Entry 7IA2 (X-ray diffraction, 2.03 A resolution); this record covers chains A and B.

Chain A:
Name: Serine protease subunit NS2B
Source organism: Zika virus
UniProtKB: Q32ZE1 (POLG_ZIKV); residues 46-89 here correspond to UniProt positions 1414-1457 (UniProt number = residue number + 1368)
Amino-acid sequence (46 residues; each row starts with the number of its first residue):
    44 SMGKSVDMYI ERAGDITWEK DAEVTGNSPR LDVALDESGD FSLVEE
Not modelled in the structure: 44-49, 89
Construct notes: expression tag (44-45)
Small-molecule neighbours: A1B8J (N-(2,3-dihydro-1H-isoindol-5-yl)-7-fluoro-1H-indole-5-carboxamide): Ser81, Gly82, Asp83

Chain B:
Name: Serine protease NS3
Source organism: Zika virus
Notes: EC 3.4.21.91, 3.6.1.15, 3.6.4.13
UniProtKB: Q32ZE1 (POLG_ZIKV); residues 11-177 here correspond to UniProt positions 1509-1675 (UniProt number = residue number + 1498)
Amino-acid sequence (168 residues; numbered 10 to 177; the number before each row is that of its first residue):
    10 MKEVKKGETT DGVYRVMTRR LLGSTQVGVG VMQEGVFHTM WHVTKGAALR SGEGRLDPYW
    70 GDVKQDLVSY CGPWKLDAAW DGLSEVQLLA VPPGERAKNI QTLPGIFKTK DGDIGAVALD
   130 YPAGTSGSPI LDKCGRVIGL YGNGVVIKNG SYVSAITQGK REEETPVE
Not modelled in the structure: 10-15, 172-177
Construct notes: initiating methionine (10); conflict Lys107 (Arg1605 in Q32ZE1)
Swiss-Prot annotation at these positions:
  - active site (Charge relay system): His51, Asp75, Ser135
Small-molecule neighbours: A1B8J (N-(2,3-dihydro-1H-isoindol-5-yl)-7-fluoro-1H-indole-5-carboxamide): His51, Asp75, Tyr130, Pro131, Ala132, Ser135, Tyr150, Gly151, Asn152, Tyr161

Interface between chain A and chain B:
Residue-residue contacts (91):
  Met51(A) - Met26(B)
  Met51(A) - Val36(B)  hydrophobic
  Met51(A) - Val52(B)
  Met51(A) - Thr53(B)
  Met51(A) - Leu58(B)
  Met51(A) - Arg59(B)  hydrogen bond (backbone-backbone)
  Tyr52(A) - Arg24(B)
  Tyr52(A) - Val25(B)
  Tyr52(A) - Met26(B)  hydrogen bond (backbone-backbone)
  Tyr52(A) - Arg28(B)
  Tyr52(A) - Ser33(B)  hydrogen bond
  Tyr52(A) - Arg59(B)
  Ile53(A) - Tyr23(B)  hydrophobic
  Ile53(A) - Arg24(B)
  Ile53(A) - Met41(B)  hydrophobic
  Ile53(A) - Phe46(B)  hydrophobic
  Ile53(A) - Arg59(B)  hydrogen bond (backbone-backbone)
  Ile53(A) - Ser60(B)
  Glu54(A) - Tyr23(B)
  Glu54(A) - Arg24(B)  hydrogen bond (backbone-backbone)
  Arg55(A) - Glu17(B)
  Arg55(A) - Asp20(B)  hydrogen bond (side chain-backbone)
  Arg55(A) - Val22(B)
  Arg55(A) - Tyr23(B)
  Ala56(A) - Val22(B)  hydrogen bond (backbone-backbone)
  Ala56(A) - Val100(B)  hydrophobic
  Ala56(A) - Ala106(B)
  Gly57(A) - Gly21(B)
  Gly57(A) - Val22(B)  hydrogen bond (backbone-backbone)
  Asp58(A) - Leu98(B)
  Ile59(A) - Gly21(B)
  Ile59(A) - Val22(B)
  Ile59(A) - Val40(B)  hydrophobic
  Ile59(A) - Leu98(B)  hydrophobic
  Ile59(A) - Leu140(B)  hydrophobic
  Ile59(A) - Gly144(B)
  Ile59(A) - Val146(B)  hydrophobic
  Thr60(A) - Asn108(B)  hydrogen bond (backbone-side chain)
  Thr60(A) - Leu140(B)
  Trp61(A) - Glu94(B)
  Trp61(A) - Val95(B)
  Trp61(A) - Gln96(B)
  Trp61(A) - Gln110(B)
  Trp61(A) - Leu140(B)
  Trp61(A) - Asp141(B)
  Trp61(A) - Lys142(B)
  Glu62(A) - Gln96(B)  hydrogen bond (backbone-side chain)
  Glu62(A) - Asn108(B)
  Ala65(A) - Gln96(B)
  Ala65(A) - Asn108(B)
  Glu66(A) - Ile109(B)
  Glu66(A) - Gln110(B)  hydrogen bond (backbone-backbone)
  Val67(A) - Glu94(B)
  Val67(A) - Gln110(B)
  Thr68(A) - Ile109(B)
  Thr68(A) - Gln110(B)  hydrogen bond (backbone-backbone)
  Thr68(A) - Thr111(B)  hydrogen bond (backbone-side chain)
  Thr68(A) - Leu128(B)
  Gly69(A) - Thr111(B)
  Gly69(A) - Ala127(B)
  Gly69(A) - Leu128(B)
  Asn70(A) - Leu112(B)
  Asn70(A) - Ala127(B)
  Ser71(A) - Leu112(B)  hydrogen bond (side chain-backbone)
  Ser71(A) - Pro113(B)
  Ser71(A) - Gly114(B)
  Pro72(A) - Gly114(B)
  Pro72(A) - Ile115(B)  hydrogen bond (backbone-backbone)
  Pro72(A) - Ala127(B)
  Arg73(A) - Ile115(B)
  Leu74(A) - Ile115(B)  hydrogen bond (backbone-backbone)
  Leu74(A) - Phe116(B)
  Leu74(A) - Lys117(B)  hydrogen bond (backbone-backbone)
  Asp75(A) - Lys117(B)
  Val76(A) - Phe116(B)  hydrophobic
  Val76(A) - Lys117(B)  hydrogen bond (backbone-backbone)
  Val76(A) - Thr118(B)
  Leu78(A) - Lys73(B)
  Asp79(A) - Lys73(B)
  Glu80(A) - Lys73(B)
  Ser81(A) - Val72(B)
  Gly82(A) - Val72(B)
  Gly82(A) - Lys73(B)
  Gly82(A) - Asn152(B)  hydrogen bond (backbone-side chain)
  Phe84(A) - Phe116(B)  hydrophobic
  Phe84(A) - Asn152(B)
  Phe84(A) - Gly153(B)
  Phe84(A) - Val154(B)
  Ser85(A) - Val154(B)
  Leu86(A) - Val154(B)
  Leu86(A) - Val155(B)
Interface residues without a listed pair, chain A (33 interface residues in all): Asp50
Interface residues without a listed pair, chain B (58 interface residues in all): Thr19, Thr27, Ala57, Leu65, Ile123, Pro138, Ile156, Val162, Ala164

In short:
Chain A and chain B form an interface of 33 and 58 residues respectively, with 19 hydrogen bonds. Polar pairs
include Tyr52(A)-Ser33(B), Arg55(A)-Asp20(B) and Thr60(A)-Asn108(B). Compound A1B8J is bound between chain A
and chain B. Curated annotation (UniProt) lists 3 active-site residues on chain B.
Chain A is Serine protease subunit NS2B and chain B is Serine protease NS3, both from Zika virus; the
structure, Group deposition of ZIKV NS2B-NS3 protease in complex with inhibitors from ASAP Discovery
Consortium -- Crystal ..., was determined by X-ray diffraction.
